PDB entry 3DLU | X-ray diffraction, 1.80 A resolution | chains A and B of the 4 polymer chains in the assembly

Chain A (and B):
Protein: Signal recognition particle 19 kDa protein
From: Pyrococcus furiosus
Notes: chain B of this document is another copy of the same molecule, construct and numbering; everything in this record applies to it too
UniProt: Q8TZT9 (SRP19_PYRFU); numbering as in UniProt (aligned over 1-100)
Chain sequence (106 residues; row label = number of the first residue in the row):
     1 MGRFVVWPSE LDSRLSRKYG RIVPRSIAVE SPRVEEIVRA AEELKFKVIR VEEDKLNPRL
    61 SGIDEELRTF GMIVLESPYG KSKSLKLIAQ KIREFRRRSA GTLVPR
Unresolved in the structure: 1, 59-65, 104-106 (chain B: 1, 59-67, 104-106)
Construct notes: expression tag (101-106)
What the authors report for this chain:
  - conformationally variable residues (order/disorder transition): N57 to E66

Chain A / chain B interface:
Pairs across the interface (34; chain A residue first):
  G2(A) with K18(B)
  R3(A) with W7(B); K18(B), hydrogen bond (backbone-backbone); Y19(B); G20(B)
  F4(A) with W7(B), hydrophobic
  V5(A) with V5(B), hydrophobic; W7(B), hydrophobic; E10(B)
  W7(A) with R3(B); F4(B), hydrophobic; V5(B), hydrophobic; M72(B); V74(B), hydrophobic
  E10(A) with V5(B)
  K18(A) with G2(B); R3(B), hydrogen bond (backbone-backbone)
  Y19(A) with R3(B)
  G20(A) with R3(B)
  R50(A) with E52(B), salt bridge; D54(B); F70(B); G71(B)
  E52(A) with R50(B), salt bridge; E52(B)
  D54(A) with R50(B)
  F70(A) with R50(B)
  G71(A) with R50(B); M72(B)
  M72(A) with W7(B); G71(B); M72(B), hydrophobic
  V74(A) with W7(B), hydrophobic
  E76(A) with Y19(B)
Other interface residues (no listed pair), chain A (18 interface residues in all): K81
Other interface residues (no listed pair), chain B (17 interface residues in all): K81

Summary:
18 residues of chain A and 17 residues of chain B are in contact, with 2 hydrogen bonds and 2 salt bridges.
Among the polar pairs are R50(A)-E52(B) and R3(A)-K18(B). From the paper: conformational variability at
N57(A).
Both chains are Signal recognition particle 19 kDa protein (Pyrococcus furiosus). Entry 3DLU (Structures of
SRP54 and SRP19, the two proteins assembling the ribonucleic core of the Signal Recognition ...) was
determined by X-ray diffraction together with 3DLV and 3DM5 from the same study.
